7FFL - chains B and C of the 15 polymer chains in the assembly; structure by electron microscopy, 3.10 A resolution.

# Chain B (and C)
Molecule: Spike glycoprotein E1
Source organism: Venezuelan equine encephalitis virus (strain TC-83)
Notes: chain C of this document is another copy of the same molecule, construct and numbering; everything in this record applies to it too
UniProt: P05674 (POLS_EEVV8); residues 1-442 here correspond to UniProt positions 813-1254 (UniProt number = residue number + 812)
Chain sequence (442 residues; each row starts with the number of its first residue):
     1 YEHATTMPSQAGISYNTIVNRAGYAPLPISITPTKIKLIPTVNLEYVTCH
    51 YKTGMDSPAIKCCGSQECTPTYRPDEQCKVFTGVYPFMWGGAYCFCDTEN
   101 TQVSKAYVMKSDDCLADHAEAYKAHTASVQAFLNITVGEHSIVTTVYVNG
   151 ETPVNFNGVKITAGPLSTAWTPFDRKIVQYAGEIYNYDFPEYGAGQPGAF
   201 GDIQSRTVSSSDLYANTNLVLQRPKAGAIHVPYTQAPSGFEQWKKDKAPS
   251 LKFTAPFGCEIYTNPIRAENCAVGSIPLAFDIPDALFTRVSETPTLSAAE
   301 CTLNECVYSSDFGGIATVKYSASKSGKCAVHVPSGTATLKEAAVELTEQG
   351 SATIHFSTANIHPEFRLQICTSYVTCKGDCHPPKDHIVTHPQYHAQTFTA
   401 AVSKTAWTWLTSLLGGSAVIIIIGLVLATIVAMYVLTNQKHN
UniProt features mapped onto this chain:
  - region: V84 to T101 (E1 fusion peptide loop)
  - glycosylation: N134 (N-linked (GlcNAc...) asparagine)
Disulfide bonds: C49-C114, C62-C94, C63-C96, C259-C271, C301-C376, C306-C380, C328-C370

# Interface between chain B and chain C
Residue-residue contacts (13; chain B residue first):
  E305(B) - R289(C)  salt bridge
  E305(B) - V290(C)  hydrogen bond (side chain-backbone)
  E305(B) - S291(C)  hydrogen bond
  V307(B) - G23(C)
  G313(B) - R289(C)
  I315(B) - S291(C)
  H381(B) - A22(C)  hydrogen bond (side chain-backbone)
  H381(B) - G23(C)
  P383(B) - Y24(C)
  K384(B) - R21(C)
  K384(B) - Y24(C)  hydrogen bond (backbone-side chain)
  K384(B) - D284(C)  hydrogen bond (side chain-backbone)
  D385(B) - D284(C)
Other interface residues (no listed pair), chain C (10 interface residues in all): F287, E292

# In short
Chain B and chain C form an interface of 8 and 10 residues respectively, with 5 hydrogen bonds and 1 salt
bridge. Polar contacts include E305(B)-R289(C), E305(B)-V290(C) and E305(B)-S291(C).
Chain B and chain C are both Spike glycoprotein E1 (Venezuelan equine encephalitis virus (strain TC-83)); the
structure, Cryo-EM structure of VEEV VLP-LDLRAD3-D1 complex at the 2-fold axes, was determined by electron
microscopy (same publication as 7FFE, 7FFF, 7FFN, 7FFO and 7FFQ).
